Entry 5YSB (X-ray diffraction, 2.20 A resolution); this record covers chain A.

[Chain A]
Name: Lin1841 protein
Source organism: Listeria innocua serovar 6a (strain ATCC BAA-680 / CLIP 11262)
UniProtKB: Q92AS8 (Q92AS8_LISIN); residue numbers follow UniProt; this construct covers 27-414
Sequence (397 residues; each row starts with the number of its first residue):
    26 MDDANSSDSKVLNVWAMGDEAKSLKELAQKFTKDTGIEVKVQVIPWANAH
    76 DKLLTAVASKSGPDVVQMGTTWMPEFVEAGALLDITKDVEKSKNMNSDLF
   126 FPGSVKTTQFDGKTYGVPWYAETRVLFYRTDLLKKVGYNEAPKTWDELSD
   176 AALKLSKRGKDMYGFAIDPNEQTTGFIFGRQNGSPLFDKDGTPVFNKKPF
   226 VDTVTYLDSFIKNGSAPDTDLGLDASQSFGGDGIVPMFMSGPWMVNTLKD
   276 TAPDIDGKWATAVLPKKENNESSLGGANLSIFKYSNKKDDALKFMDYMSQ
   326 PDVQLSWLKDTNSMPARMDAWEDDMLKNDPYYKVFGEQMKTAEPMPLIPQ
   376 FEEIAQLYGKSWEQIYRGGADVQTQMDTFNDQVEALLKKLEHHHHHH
Unresolved in the structure: 26-34, 421-422
Construct notes: expression tag (26, 415-422)
Bound ions: Zn2+ site 1: Glu51, Asp136, Asp335; Zn2+ site 2: His75, Glu100, His418 (shared with 1 residue of chain B); Zn2+ site 3: Glu103, His419; Zn2+ site 4 near Asp243 (its only coordinating residue here); Zn2+ site 5: Asn271, Asp275; Zn2+ site 6 near Glu293 (its only coordinating residue here); Zn2+ site 7 near Glu296 (its only coordinating residue here); Zn2+ site 8: Glu347 (shared with 1 residue of chain B); Zn2+ site 9 near Glu388 (its only coordinating residue here); Zn2+ site 10 near Asp396 (its only coordinating residue here); Zn2+ site 11: Glu416 (shared with 1 residue of chain B); Zn2+ site 12: His417 (shared with 3 residues of chain B); 2 more Zn2+ sites not listed

[Overview]
Glu51, Asp136 and Asp335 coordinate Zn2+ site 1. His75, Glu100 and His418 form the Zn2+ site 2.
Chain A is Lin1841 protein (Listeria innocua serovar 6a (strain ATCC BAA-680 / CLIP 11262)); the structure,
Crystal structure of beta-1,2-glucooligosaccharide binding protein in ligand-free form, was determined by
X-ray diffraction together with 5YSD, 5YSE and 5YSF from the same study.
